1I3R - chains F and H of the 8 polymer chains in the assembly; structure by X-ray diffraction, 2.40 A resolution.

== Chain F (and H) ==
Name: Fusion protein consisting of MHC E-beta-K precursor, glycine rich linker, and hemoglobin beta-2 chain
Source organism: Mus musculus
Notes: chain H of this document is another copy of the same molecule, construct and numbering; everything in this record applies to it too
UniProtKB: P02089 (HBB2_MOUSE); residues 1-13 here correspond to UniProt positions 64-76 (UniProt number = residue number + 63)
Sequence (228 residues; numbered -3 to 224; the number before each row is that of its first residue; numbers below 1 keep their minus sign (Arg-3 is residue -3)):
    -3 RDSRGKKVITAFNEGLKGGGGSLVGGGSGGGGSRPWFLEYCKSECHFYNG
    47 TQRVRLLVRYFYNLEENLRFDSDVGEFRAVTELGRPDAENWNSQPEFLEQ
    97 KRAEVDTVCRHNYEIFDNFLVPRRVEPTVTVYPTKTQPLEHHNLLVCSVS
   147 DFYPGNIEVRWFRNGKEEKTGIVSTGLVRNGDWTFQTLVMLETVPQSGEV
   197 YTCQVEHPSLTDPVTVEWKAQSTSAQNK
Not modelled in the structure: -3 to 0, 217-224
Sequence notes: cloning artifact (-3 to 0); linker (14-28)
Disulfides: Cys41-Cys105, Cys143-Cys199
Covalent attachments: N-acetylglucosamine (NAG) linked to Asn45

== Interface between chain F and chain H ==
Residue-residue contacts (28; chain F residue first):
  Ser18(F) - Ile168(H)
  Ser18(F) - Val169(H)
  Ser18(F) - Ser170(H)  hydrogen bond (backbone-backbone)
  Leu19(F) - Ser170(H)
  Leu19(F) - Gly172(H)
  Val20(F) - Val169(H)
  Val20(F) - Ser170(H)  hydrogen bond (backbone-backbone)
  Val20(F) - Thr171(H)
  Tyr44(F) - Val70(H)
  Arg49(F) - Asp69(H)  hydrogen bond (side chain-backbone)
  Arg51(F) - Arg51(H)
  Asp69(F) - Arg49(H)
  Val70(F) - Tyr44(H)  hydrophobic
  Glu78(F) - Thr171(H)
  Glu78(F) - Gly172(H)
  Glu78(F) - Leu173(H)  hydrogen bond (side chain-backbone)
  Arg81(F) - Ile153(H)  hydrogen bond (side chain-backbone)
  Ile153(F) - Arg81(H)  hydrogen bond (backbone-side chain)
  Ile168(F) - Ser18(H)
  Val169(F) - Ser18(H)
  Val169(F) - Val20(H)  hydrophobic
  Ser170(F) - Ser18(H)  hydrogen bond (backbone-backbone)
  Ser170(F) - Leu19(H)
  Ser170(F) - Val20(H)  hydrogen bond (backbone-backbone)
  Thr171(F) - Val20(H)
  Gly172(F) - Leu19(H)
  Gly172(F) - Glu78(H)
  Leu173(F) - Glu78(H)
Other interface residues (no listed pair), chain F (19 interface residues in all): Asp67, Glu154
Other interface residues (no listed pair), chain H (20 interface residues in all): Asp67, Glu154, Val174

== Overview ==
19 residues of chain F and 20 residues of chain H are in contact; the contacts include 8 hydrogen bonds. Polar
pairs include Arg49(F)-Asp69(H), Glu78(F)-Leu173(H) and Arg81(F)-Ile153(H). Covalently linked
N-acetylglucosamine: at Asn45(F).
Chain F and chain H are both Fusion protein consisting of MHC E-beta-K precursor, glycine rich linker, and
hemoglobin beta-2 chain (Mus musculus); the structure, Crystal structure of a mutant iek class II MHC
molecule, was determined by X-ray diffraction.
